7SWP - chains H and L of the 3 polymer chains in the assembly; structure by electron microscopy, 3.80 A resolution.

Chain H:
Name: G32Q4 Fab heavy chain
From: Homo sapiens
Notes: antibody fragment or engineered binder
Sequence (234 residues; numbered 1 to 234; the number before each row is that of its first residue):
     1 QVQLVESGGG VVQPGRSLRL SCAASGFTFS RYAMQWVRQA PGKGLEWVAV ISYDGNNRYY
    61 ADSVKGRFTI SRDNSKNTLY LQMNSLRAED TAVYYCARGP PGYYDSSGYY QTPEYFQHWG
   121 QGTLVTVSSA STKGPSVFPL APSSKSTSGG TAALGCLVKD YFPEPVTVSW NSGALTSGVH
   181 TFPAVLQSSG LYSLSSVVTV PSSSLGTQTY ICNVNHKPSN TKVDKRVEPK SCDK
Disordered / not traced: 130-234
Cystine bridges: Cys22-Cys96

Chain L:
Name: G32Q4 Fab light chain
From: Homo sapiens
Notes: antibody fragment or engineered binder
Sequence (217 residues; each row starts with the number of its first residue):
     1 QSVLTQPPSV SGAPGQRVTI SCTGSSSNIG VGYDVHWYQQ FPGTVPKLLI YGNSNRPSGV
    61 PDRFSGSKSG TSASLAITGL QAEDEADYYC QSYDSSLSGV VFGGGTKLTV LGQPKAAPSV
   121 TLFPPSSEEL QANKATLVCL ISDFYPGAVT VAWKADSSPV KAGVETTTPS KQSNNKYAAS
   181 SYLSLTPEQW KSHRSYSCQV THEGSTVEKT VAPTECS
Disordered / not traced: 113-217
Cystine bridges: Cys22-Cys90

How chain H and chain L interact:
Pairs across the interface - 27 pairs, chain H then chain L:
  Gln39(H) with Gln40(L)
  Lys43(H) with Tyr89(L)
  Gly44(H) with Tyr89(L); Gly104(L)
  Leu45(H) with Tyr89(L), hydrophobic; Phe102(L), hydrophobic
  Glu46(H) with Phe102(L)
  Trp47(H) with Val100(L), hydrophobic
  Tyr95(H) with Thr44(L), hydrogen bond (side chain-backbone); Pro46(L)
  Thr112(H) with Tyr93(L)
  Pro113(H) with Val100(L)
  Glu114(H) with His36(L), hydrogen bond (backbone-side chain); Tyr93(L); Val100(L)
  Tyr115(H) with His36(L); Tyr38(L); Leu48(L), hydrophobic; Tyr51(L)
  Phe116(H) with Tyr38(L), hydrogen bond (backbone-side chain); Leu48(L); Val100(L), hydrophobic; Phe102(L), hydrophobic
  Trp119(H) with Tyr38(L), hydrophobic; Val45(L), hydrophobic; Pro46(L), hydrogen bond (side chain-backbone)
  Gly120(H) with Val45(L)
Interface residues without a listed pair, chain H (15 interface residues in all): Gln117
Interface residues without a listed pair, chain L (16 interface residues in all): Lys47, Gln91, Gly99

In short:
15 residues of chain H face 16 of chain L across their interface; the contacts include 4 hydrogen bonds. Polar
contacts include Tyr95(H)-Thr44(L), Glu114(H)-His36(L) and Phe116(H)-Tyr38(L).
Chain H is G32Q4 Fab heavy chain and chain L is G32Q4 Fab light chain, both from Homo sapiens; the structure,
G32Q4 Fab in complex with SARS-CoV-2 Spike 6P (RBD local reconstruction), was determined by electron
microscopy.
